PDB entry 2TSY | X-ray diffraction, 2.50 A resolution | chains A and B

[Chain A]
Name: Tryptophan synthase
Organism: Salmonella typhimurium
Notes: EC 4.2.1.20; engineered mutation(s): CHAIN B, K87T
UniProtKB: P00929 (TRPA_SALTY); residue numbers follow UniProt; this construct covers 1-268
Chain sequence (268 residues; numbered 1 to 268; the number before each row is that of its first residue):
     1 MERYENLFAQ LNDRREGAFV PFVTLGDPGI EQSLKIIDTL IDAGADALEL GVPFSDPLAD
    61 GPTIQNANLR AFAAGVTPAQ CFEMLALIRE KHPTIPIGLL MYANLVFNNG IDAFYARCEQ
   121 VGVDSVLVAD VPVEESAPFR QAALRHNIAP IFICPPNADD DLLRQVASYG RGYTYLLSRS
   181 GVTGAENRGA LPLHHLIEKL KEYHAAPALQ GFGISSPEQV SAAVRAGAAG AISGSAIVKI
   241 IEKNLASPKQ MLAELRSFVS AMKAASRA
Not modelled in the structure: 188-193
Small-molecule neighbours: sn-glycerol-3-phosphate (G3P): Phe-22, Glu-49, Leu-100, Tyr-175, Arg-179, Thr-183, Gly-184, Ala-185, Gly-211, Phe-212, Gly-213, Ile-214, Ile-232, Ser-233, Gly-234, Ser-235
Swiss-Prot annotation at these positions:
  - active site (Proton acceptor): Glu-49, Asp-60

[Chain B]
Name: Tryptophan synthase
Organism: Salmonella typhimurium
Notes: EC 4.2.1.20
UniProtKB: P0A2K1 (TRPB_SALTY); residues 2-397 here correspond to UniProt positions 1-396 (UniProt number = residue number - 1)
Chain sequence (397 residues; row label = number of the first residue in the row):
     1 MTTLLNPYFG EFGGMYVPQI LMPALNQLEE AFVRAQKDPE FQAQFADLLK NYAGRPTALT
    61 KCQNITAGTR TTLYLKREDL LHGGAHTTNQ VLGQALLAKR MGKSEIIAET GAGQHGVASA
   121 LASALLGLKC RIYMGAKDVE RQSPNVFRMR LMGAEVIPVH SGSATLKDAC NEALRDWSGS
   181 YETAHYMLGT AAGPHPYPTI VREFQRMIGE ETKAQILDKE GRLPDAVIAC VGGGSNAIGM
   241 FADFINDTSV GLIGVEPGGH GIETGEHGAP LKHGRVGIYF GMKAPMMQTA DGQIEESYSI
   301 SAGLDFPSVG PQHAYLNSIG RADYVSITDD EALEAFKTLC RHEGIIPALE SSHALAHALK
   361 MMREQPEKEQ LLVVNLSGRG DKDIFTVHDI LKARGLI
Not modelled in the structure: 1-2, 392-397
Construct notes: engineered mutation Thr-87 (Lys86 in P0A2K1); conflict Leu-396 (Glu395 in P0A2K1)
Metal / ion sites: Na+: Gly-232, Phe-306, Ser-308
Small-molecule neighbours: pyridoxyl-serine-5-monophosphate (PLS; [3-hydroxy-2-methyl-5-phosphonooxymethyl-pyridin-4-ylmethyl]-serine): Ala-85, His-86, Glu-109, Thr-110, Gly-111, Ala-112, Gly-113, Gln-114, His-115, Gly-116, Leu-166, Thr-190, Cys-230, Val-231, Gly-232, Gly-233, Gly-234, Ser-235, Asn-236, Ala-237, Ala-302, Gly-303, Leu-304, Ala-348, Glu-350, Ser-377, Gly-378, Lys-382

[Interface between chain A and chain B]
Residue-residue contacts (52; chain A residue first):
  Pro-53(A) with Gln-293(B), hydrogen bond (backbone-side chain)
  Phe-54(A) with Gly-292(B); Gln-293(B)
  Ser-55(A) with Gln-293(B), hydrogen bond (backbone-side chain); Ile-294(B), hydrogen bond (side chain-backbone)
  Asp-56(A) with Lys-167(B), salt bridge; Asn-171(B), hydrogen bond; Tyr-279(B); Ile-294(B)
  Pro-57(A) with Arg-175(B), hydrogen bond (backbone-side chain)
  Leu-58(A) with Arg-175(B); Tyr-279(B), hydrophobic
  Asp-60(A) with Arg-175(B), hydrogen bond (backbone-side chain)
  Gln-65(A) with Arg-175(B)
  Phe-72(A) with Gln-293(B)
  Ala-103(A) with Ile-278(B), hydrophobic
  Asn-104(A) with Gly-277(B); Ile-278(B); Gln-288(B); Gly-292(B); Ile-294(B)
  Leu-105(A) with Asp-291(B)
  Phe-107(A) with Ile-278(B), hydrophobic; Lys-283(B)
  Asn-108(A) with Arg-275(B), hydrogen bond; Gln-288(B); Ala-290(B), hydrogen bond (side chain-backbone); Asp-291(B); Gly-292(B), hydrogen bond (side chain-backbone)
  Ala-129(A) with Pro-18(B)
  Asp-130(A) with Tyr-16(B); Val-17(B)
  Pro-132(A) with Met-15(B); Val-17(B); Gln-19(B); Met-22(B), hydrophobic
  Val-133(A) with Gln-19(B), hydrogen bond (backbone-side chain)
  Glu-134(A) with Gln-19(B), hydrogen bond; Met-22(B)
  Glu-135(A) with Tyr-8(B), hydrogen bond; Met-15(B), hydrogen bond (side chain-backbone); Tyr-16(B)
  Asn-157(A) with Ile-20(B); Pro-23(B); Tyr-181(B)
  Leu-162(A) with Gln-19(B)
  Ser-180(A) with Ile-20(B); Ser-178(B); Tyr-181(B), hydrogen bond
  Gly-181(A) with Ser-178(B); Gly-179(B)
  Val-182(A) with Arg-175(B)
Other interface residues (no listed pair), chain A (34 interface residues in all): Thr-77, Pro-78, Val-131, Phe-139, Ile-153, Pro-155, Pro-156, Leu-177, Arg-179
Other interface residues (no listed pair), chain B (30 interface residues in all): Gly-14, Glu-172, Leu-174, Val-276

[Overview]
34 residues of chain A face 30 of chain B across their interface; the contacts include 14 hydrogen bonds and 1
salt bridge. Among the polar pairs are Asp-56(A)/Lys-167(B), Pro-53(A)/Gln-293(B) and Ser-55(A)/Gln-293(B).
Ligands of chain A: sn-glycerol-3-phosphate. Ligands of chain B: pyridoxyl-serine-5-monophosphate.
Here chain A is Tryptophan synthase and chain B is Tryptophan synthase, both from Salmonella typhimurium.
Entry 2TSY (Crystal structures of mutant (BETAK87T) tryptophan synthase ALPHA2 BETA2 complex with ligands
bound to the active ...) was determined by X-ray diffraction together with 2TRS, 2TYS and 1UBS from the same
study.
